8HWA - chains E and F of the 8 polymer chains in the assembly; structure by electron microscopy, 3.70 A resolution.

[Chain E (and F)]
Molecule: Primase D5
Organism: Monkeypox virus
Notes: chain F of this document is another copy of the same molecule, construct and numbering; everything in this record applies to it too
Reference sequence: Q5IXS3 (Q5IXS3_MONPV); residues 1-785 here = UniProt positions 1-785
Sequence (785 residues; each row starts with the number of its first residue):
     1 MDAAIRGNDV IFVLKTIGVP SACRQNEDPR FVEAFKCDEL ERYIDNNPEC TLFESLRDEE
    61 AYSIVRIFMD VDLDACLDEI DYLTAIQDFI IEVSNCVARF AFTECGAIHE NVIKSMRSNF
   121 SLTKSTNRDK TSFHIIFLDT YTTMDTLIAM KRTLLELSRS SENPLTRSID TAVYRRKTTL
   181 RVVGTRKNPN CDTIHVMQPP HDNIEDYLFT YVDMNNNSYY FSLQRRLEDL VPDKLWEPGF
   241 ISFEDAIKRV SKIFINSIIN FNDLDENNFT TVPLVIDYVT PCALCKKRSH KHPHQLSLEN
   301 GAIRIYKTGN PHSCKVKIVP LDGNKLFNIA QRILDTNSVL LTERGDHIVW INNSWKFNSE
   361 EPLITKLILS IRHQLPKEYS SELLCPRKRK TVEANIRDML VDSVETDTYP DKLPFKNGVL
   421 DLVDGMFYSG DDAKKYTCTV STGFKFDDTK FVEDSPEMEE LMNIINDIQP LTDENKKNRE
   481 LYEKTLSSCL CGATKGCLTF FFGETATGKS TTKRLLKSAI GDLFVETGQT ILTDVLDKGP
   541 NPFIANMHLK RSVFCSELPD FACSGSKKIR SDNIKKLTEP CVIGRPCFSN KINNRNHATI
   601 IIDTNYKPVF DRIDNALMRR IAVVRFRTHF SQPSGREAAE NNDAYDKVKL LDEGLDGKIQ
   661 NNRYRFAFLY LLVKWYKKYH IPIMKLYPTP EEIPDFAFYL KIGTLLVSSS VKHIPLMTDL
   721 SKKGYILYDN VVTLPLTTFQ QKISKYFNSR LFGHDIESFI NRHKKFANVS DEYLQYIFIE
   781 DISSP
Disordered / not traced: 1-322, 702-785 (chain F: 701-785)
Ligand contacts:
  - ADP (adenosine-5'-diphosphate): I464, D467, E504, T505, A506, T507, G508, K509, S510, T511, R514, F630, L650, L651, D652, L655, D656
  - ATP (adenosine-5'-triphosphate): A616, R619, R620

[Interface between chain E and chain F]
Residue-residue contacts (22; chain E residue first):
  I351(E) with V401(F), hydrophobic
  N352(E) with V401(F), hydrogen bond (side chain-backbone)
  T365(E) with D398(F), hydrogen bond
  K366(E) with R397(F); L400(F), hydrogen bond (side chain-backbone)
  L369(E) with D398(F)
  K377(E) with E237(F), salt bridge; P238(F); G239(F)
  L384(E) with N324(F); F327(F), hydrophobic; N395(F)
  P386(E) with T391(F)
  R389(E) with N395(F), hydrogen bond; D398(F), salt bridge
  F543(E) with D537(F); K538(F)
  N546(E) with R585(F), hydrogen bond
  Q632(E) with N615(F), hydrogen bond
  L651(E) with N615(F)
  E653(E) with R619(F), salt bridge
  Q660(E) with E579(F), hydrogen bond
Also at the interface, not in a pair above, chain E (20 interface residues in all): R372, E378, C385, T527, E557
Also at the interface, not in a pair above, chain F (21 interface residues in all): M399, D402, P580, R612

[In short]
20 residues of chain E face 21 of chain F across their interface; the contacts include 7 hydrogen bonds and 3
salt bridges. Polar pairs include K377(E)-E237(F), R389(E)-D398(F) and E653(E)-R619(F). Chain E binds ATP and
ADP.
Chain E and chain F are both Primase D5 (Monkeypox virus); the structure, D5 ATP-ADP-Apo-ssDNA IS1, was
determined by electron microscopy, deposited together with 8HWB, 8HWF and 8HWG.
